1N8B - chains A and B; structure by X-ray diffraction, 2.90 A resolution.

# Chain A (and B)
Protein: baseplate structural protein gp8
From: Enterobacteria phage T4
Notes: chain B of this document is another copy of the same molecule, construct and numbering; everything in this record applies to it too
UniProt: P19062 (VG08_BPT4); residues 1-334 here = UniProt positions 1-334
Amino-acid sequence (334 residues; each row starts with the number of its first residue):
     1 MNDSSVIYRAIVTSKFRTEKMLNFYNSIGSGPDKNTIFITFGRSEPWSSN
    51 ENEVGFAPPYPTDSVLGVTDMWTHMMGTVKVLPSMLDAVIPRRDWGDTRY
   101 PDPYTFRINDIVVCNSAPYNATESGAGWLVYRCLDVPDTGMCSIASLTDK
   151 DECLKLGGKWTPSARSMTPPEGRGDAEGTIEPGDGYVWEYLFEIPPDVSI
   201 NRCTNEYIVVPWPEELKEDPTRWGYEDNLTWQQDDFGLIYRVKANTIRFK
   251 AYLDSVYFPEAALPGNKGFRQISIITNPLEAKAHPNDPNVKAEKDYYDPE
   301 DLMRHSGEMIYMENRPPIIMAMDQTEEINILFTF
Disordered / not traced: 1-6
Disulfide bonds: C142-C153

# Interface between chain A and chain B
Contacting residue pairs (104; chain A residue first):
  Y8(A) - E313(B)
  Y8(A) - R315(B)  hydrogen bond
  R9(A) - A57(B)
  R9(A) - P58(B)  hydrogen bond (side chain-backbone)
  R9(A) - P59(B)
  R9(A) - Y60(B)
  R9(A) - P61(B)
  R9(A) - E313(B)
  R9(A) - N314(B)  hydrogen bond (backbone-backbone)
  A10(A) - P61(B)
  A10(A) - Y311(B)
  A10(A) - M312(B)
  A10(A) - E313(B)
  I11(A) - P61(B)  hydrophobic
  I11(A) - Y311(B)
  I11(A) - M312(B)  hydrogen bond (backbone-backbone)
  V12(A) - I310(B)
  T13(A) - D63(B)
  T13(A) - M309(B)  hydrogen bond (side chain-backbone)
  T13(A) - I310(B)  hydrogen bond (backbone-backbone)
  T13(A) - M312(B)
  S14(A) - D63(B)  hydrogen bond (backbone-side chain)
  K15(A) - E308(B)
  K15(A) - M309(B)
  F16(A) - F24(B)  hydrophobic
  F16(A) - I310(B)
  F16(A) - T333(B)
  F16(A) - F334(B)  hydrophobic
  E19(A) - T276(B)  hydrogen bond
  E19(A) - I310(B)
  K20(A) - K20(B)
  K20(A) - F334(B)
  N23(A) - N23(B)
  N23(A) - F24(B)
  N23(A) - S27(B)
  N23(A) - N35(B)
  F24(A) - F16(B)  hydrophobic
  F24(A) - N23(B)
  S27(A) - N23(B)  hydrogen bond
  D33(A) - K34(B)  salt bridge
  N35(A) - N23(B)  hydrogen bond
  F56(A) - I7(B)
  A57(A) - I7(B)
  A57(A) - R9(B)
  P58(A) - I7(B)
  P58(A) - R9(B)  hydrogen bond (backbone-side chain)
  P59(A) - R9(B)
  Y60(A) - R9(B)
  Y60(A) - A10(B)
  Y60(A) - I11(B)  hydrophobic
  P61(A) - R9(B)
  P61(A) - I11(B)
  T62(A) - L156(B)
  D63(A) - I11(B)
  D63(A) - T13(B)
  D63(A) - S14(B)  hydrogen bond (side chain-backbone)
  W231(A) - N286(B)
  W231(A) - D287(B)
  W231(A) - N289(B)
  Q232(A) - K282(B)
  Q232(A) - P285(B)  hydrogen bond (side chain-backbone)
  Q232(A) - N286(B)
  Q232(A) - N289(B)  hydrogen bond (backbone-side chain)
  Q232(A) - M303(B)
  Q233(A) - L279(B)
  Q233(A) - N289(B)
  Q233(A) - M303(B)
  Y240(A) - E308(B)
  T276(A) - E19(B)  hydrogen bond
  K282(A) - Q232(B)  hydrogen bond (side chain-backbone)
  P285(A) - Q232(B)  hydrogen bond (backbone-side chain)
  N286(A) - W231(B)
  N286(A) - Q232(B)
  N289(A) - W231(B)  hydrogen bond (side chain-backbone)
  N289(A) - Q232(B)
  N289(A) - D235(B)  hydrogen bond
  M303(A) - Q232(B)
  S306(A) - Q233(B)
  G307(A) - K15(B)
  E308(A) - K15(B)  salt bridge
  E308(A) - Y240(B)
  M309(A) - T13(B)  hydrogen bond (backbone-side chain)
  M309(A) - K15(B)
  I310(A) - V12(B)
  I310(A) - T13(B)  hydrogen bond (backbone-backbone)
  I310(A) - K15(B)
  I310(A) - F16(B)
  Y311(A) - A10(B)
  Y311(A) - I11(B)
  Y311(A) - T13(B)
  M312(A) - A10(B)
  M312(A) - I11(B)  hydrogen bond (backbone-backbone)
  M312(A) - T13(B)
  E313(A) - Y8(B)
  E313(A) - R9(B)
  E313(A) - A10(B)
  N314(A) - Y8(B)
  N314(A) - R9(B)  hydrogen bond (backbone-backbone)
  R315(A) - Y8(B)
  P316(A) - I7(B)
  F332(A) - F16(B)  hydrophobic
  T333(A) - K20(B)
  F334(A) - F16(B)  hydrophobic
  F334(A) - K20(B)
Interface residues without a listed pair, chain A (54 interface residues in all): D234, D235, L279, D287, H305, L331
Interface residues without a listed pair, chain B (54 interface residues in all): N26, D234, G237, H305, S306, G307, F332

# Overview
The chain A/chain B interface involves 54 residues from each chain; the contacts include 23 hydrogen bonds and
2 salt bridges. Among the polar pairs are D33(A)-K34(B), E308(A)-K15(B) and Y8(A)-R315(B).
Chain A and chain B are both baseplate structural protein gp8 (Enterobacteria phage T4); the structure,
Bacteriophage T4 baseplate structural protein gp8, was determined by X-ray diffraction together with 1N80 from
the same study.
